Entry 6II4 (X-ray diffraction, 3.30 A resolution); this record covers chains A and B of the 4 polymer chains in the assembly.

[Chain A]
Name: Hemagglutinin
Source organism: Influenza A virus
UniProt: A0A024CX39 (A0A024CX39_9INFA); residues 1-317 here correspond to UniProt positions 19-335 (UniProt number = residue number + 18)
Chain sequence (317 residues; each row starts with the number of its first residue):
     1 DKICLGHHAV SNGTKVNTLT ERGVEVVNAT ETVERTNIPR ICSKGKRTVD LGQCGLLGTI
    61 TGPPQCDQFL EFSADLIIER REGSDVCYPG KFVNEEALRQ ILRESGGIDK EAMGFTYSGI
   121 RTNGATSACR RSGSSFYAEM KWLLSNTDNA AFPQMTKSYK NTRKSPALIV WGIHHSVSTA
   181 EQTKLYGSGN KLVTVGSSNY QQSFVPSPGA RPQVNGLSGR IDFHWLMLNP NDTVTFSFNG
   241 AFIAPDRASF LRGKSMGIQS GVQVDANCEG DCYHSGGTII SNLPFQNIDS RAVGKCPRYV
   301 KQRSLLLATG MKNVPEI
Disulfides: Cys42-Cys268, Cys54-Cys66, Cys87-Cys129, Cys272-Cys296

[Chain B]
Name: Hemagglutinin
Source organism: Influenza A virus
UniProt: A0A0K1LUI9 (A0A0K1LUI9_9INFA); residues 5-170 here correspond to UniProt positions 344-509 (UniProt number = residue number + 339)
Chain sequence (166 residues; numbered 5 to 170; the number before each row is that of its first residue):
     5 AIAGFIENGW EGLIDGWYGF RHQNAQGEGT AADYKSTQSA IDQITGKLNR LIEKTNQQFE
    65 LIDNEFNEVE KQIGNVINWT RDSITEVWSY NAELLVAMEN QHTIDLADSE MDKLYERVKR
   125 QLRENAEEDG TGCFEIFHKC DDDCMASIRN NTYDHSKYRE EAMQNR
Disulfides: Cys144-Cys148

[Interface between chain A and chain B]
Residue-residue contacts (127):
  Asp1(A) - Gln27(B)
  Asp1(A) - Phe138(B)
  Asp1(A) - Glu139(B)
  Asp1(A) - Ile140(B)  hydrogen bond (backbone-backbone)
  Asp1(A) - Met149(B)
  Lys2(A) - Ile6(B)
  Lys2(A) - Gln27(B)
  Lys2(A) - Asp133(B)
  Lys2(A) - Cys137(B)  hydrogen bond (backbone-side chain)
  Lys2(A) - Phe138(B)
  Lys2(A) - Glu139(B)
  Ile3(A) - Phe24(B)  hydrophobic
  Ile3(A) - Arg25(B)
  Ile3(A) - His26(B)
  Ile3(A) - Cys137(B)
  Ile3(A) - Phe138(B)  hydrogen bond (backbone-backbone)
  Ile3(A) - Ile140(B)  hydrophobic
  Ile3(A) - Met149(B)  hydrophobic
  Ile3(A) - Ile152(B)  hydrophobic
  Cys4(A) - Ala7(B)
  Cys4(A) - Gly8(B)  hydrogen bond (side chain-backbone)
  Cys4(A) - Trp14(B)
  Cys4(A) - Gly23(B)
  Cys4(A) - Phe24(B)
  Cys4(A) - Arg25(B)  hydrogen bond (backbone-backbone)
  Cys4(A) - Gly136(B)
  Cys4(A) - Cys137(B)  disulfide
  Leu5(A) - Gly8(B)
  Leu5(A) - Phe9(B)  hydrogen bond (backbone-backbone)
  Leu5(A) - Trp14(B)
  Leu5(A) - Gly23(B)
  Leu5(A) - Phe24(B)  hydrophobic
  Leu5(A) - Leu118(B)  hydrophobic
  Leu5(A) - Tyr119(B)  hydrophobic
  Leu5(A) - Val122(B)  hydrophobic
  Leu5(A) - Gly136(B)
  Gly6(A) - Phe9(B)
  Gly6(A) - Trp14(B)
  Gly6(A) - Tyr22(B)
  Gly6(A) - Gly23(B)  hydrogen bond (backbone-backbone)
  Gly6(A) - Met115(B)
  His7(A) - Phe9(B)
  His7(A) - Gly13(B)
  His7(A) - Trp14(B)  hydrogen bond (backbone-backbone)
  His7(A) - Trp21(B)
  His8(A) - Trp14(B)
  His8(A) - Glu15(B)
  His8(A) - Gly20(B)
  His8(A) - Trp21(B)  hydrogen bond
  Ala9(A) - Gly13(B)
  Ala9(A) - Trp14(B)
  Ala9(A) - Glu15(B)
  Ser11(A) - Glu15(B)
  Val16(A) - Asn104(B)
  Asn17(A) - Ala101(B)
  Asn17(A) - Asn104(B)  hydrogen bond (backbone-side chain)
  Thr18(A) - Ala101(B)
  Thr18(A) - Gln105(B)  hydrogen bond
  Leu19(A) - Gln105(B)
  Val24(A) - Ile108(B)  hydrophobic
  Glu79(A) - Phe70(B)
  Arg80(A) - Phe70(B)
  Arg81(A) - Phe70(B)
  Glu95(A) - Asn71(B)  hydrogen bond
  Glu96(A) - Asn68(B)  hydrogen bond
  Gln100(A) - Glu64(B)
  Gln100(A) - Leu65(B)
  Gln100(A) - Ile66(B)  hydrogen bond (side chain-backbone)
  Glu104(A) - Glu64(B)
  Ser255(A) - Glu64(B)
  Gly257(A) - Leu65(B)
  Gln259(A) - Asn68(B)
  Gln259(A) - Glu69(B)  hydrogen bond (side chain-backbone)
  Gln259(A) - Phe70(B)
  Ser275(A) - Glu69(B)
  Asn282(A) - Ile56(B)
  Leu283(A) - Ile56(B)
  Leu283(A) - Lys58(B)
  Pro284(A) - Leu55(B)  hydrophobic
  Pro284(A) - Ile56(B)  hydrophobic
  Phe285(A) - Ala96(B)  hydrophobic
  Ser290(A) - Arg85(B)
  Arg291(A) - Leu65(B)
  Arg291(A) - Asp67(B)  salt bridge
  Arg291(A) - Asn68(B)
  Arg291(A) - Glu69(B)  salt bridge
  Arg291(A) - Arg85(B)
  Val293(A) - Phe63(B)
  Val293(A) - Leu65(B)  hydrophobic
  Gly294(A) - Gln61(B)
  Gly294(A) - Gln62(B)
  Gly294(A) - Phe63(B)  hydrogen bond (backbone-backbone)
  Lys295(A) - Gln62(B)
  Cys296(A) - Lys58(B)
  Cys296(A) - Gln61(B)
  Arg298(A) - Gln61(B)
  Arg298(A) - Trp92(B)
  Tyr299(A) - Thr89(B)
  Val300(A) - Ser93(B)
  Val300(A) - Ala96(B)  hydrophobic
  Lys301(A) - Thr89(B)
  Lys301(A) - Glu90(B)  salt bridge
  Lys301(A) - Ser93(B)  hydrogen bond (backbone-side chain)
  Gln302(A) - Ser93(B)  hydrogen bond (side chain-backbone)
  Gln302(A) - Glu97(B)
  Leu305(A) - Ala96(B)  hydrophobic
  Leu305(A) - Glu97(B)
  Leu306(A) - Val100(B)
  Leu306(A) - Asn104(B)  hydrogen bond (backbone-side chain)
  Leu307(A) - Leu52(B)  hydrophobic
  Leu307(A) - Asn104(B)
  Ala308(A) - Asn104(B)  hydrogen bond (backbone-side chain)
  Ala308(A) - Thr107(B)
  Thr309(A) - Trp21(B)
  Thr309(A) - Ile48(B)
  Gly310(A) - Trp21(B)
  Gly310(A) - Thr107(B)
  Met311(A) - Trp21(B)  hydrophobic
  Met311(A) - Ala111(B)  hydrophobic
  Lys312(A) - Ile108(B)
  Val314(A) - Gly13(B)  hydrogen bond (backbone-backbone)
  Pro315(A) - Asn12(B)
  Pro315(A) - Gly13(B)
  Glu316(A) - Asn12(B)  hydrogen bond (backbone-side chain)
  Glu316(A) - Gly13(B)
  Glu316(A) - Trp14(B)
  Glu316(A) - Glu15(B)  hydrogen bond (side chain-backbone)
Other interface residues (no listed pair), chain A (60 interface residues in all): Val26, Glu31, Thr32, Arg99, Arg103, Ile258, Ser260, Pro297
Other interface residues (no listed pair), chain B (67 interface residues in all): Glu11, Gly16, Leu17, Lys51, Tyr94, Glu103, Leu126, Thr135, Cys144
Disulfides between the chains: Cys4(A)-Cys137(B)

[Summary]
Chain A and chain B form an interface of 60 and 67 residues respectively, with 1 disulfide bond, 23 hydrogen
bonds and 3 salt bridges. Polar contacts include Arg291(A)-Asp67(B), Arg291(A)-Glu69(B) and
Lys301(A)-Glu90(B).
Here chain A is Hemagglutinin and chain B is Hemagglutinin, both from Influenza A virus. Entry 6II4 (Crystal
structure of H7 hemagglutinin from A/Anhui/1/2013 in complex with a human neutralizing antibody L4A-14) was
determined by X-ray diffraction.
